1SUV - chains C and E of the 6 polymer chains in the assembly; structure by electron microscopy, 7.50 A resolution (low resolution: residue-level contacts below are approximate; hydrogen-bond / salt-bridge calls are withheld).

== Chain C ==
Name: Serotransferrin, N-lobe
From: Homo sapiens
Notes: fragment: repeat 1
Reference sequence: P02787 (TRFE_HUMAN); residues 3-331 here correspond to UniProt positions 22-350 (UniProt number = residue number + 19)
Sequence (329 residues; row label = number of the first residue in the row):
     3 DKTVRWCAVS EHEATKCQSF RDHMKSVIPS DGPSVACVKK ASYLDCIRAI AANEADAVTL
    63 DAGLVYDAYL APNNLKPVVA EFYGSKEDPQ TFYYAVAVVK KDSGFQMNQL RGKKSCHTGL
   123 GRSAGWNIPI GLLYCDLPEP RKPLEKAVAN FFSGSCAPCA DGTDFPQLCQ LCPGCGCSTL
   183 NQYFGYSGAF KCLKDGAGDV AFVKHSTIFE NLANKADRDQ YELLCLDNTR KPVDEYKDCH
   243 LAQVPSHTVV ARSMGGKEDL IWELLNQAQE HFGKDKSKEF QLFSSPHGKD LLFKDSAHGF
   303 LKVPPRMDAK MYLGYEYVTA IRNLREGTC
Disulfides: Cys9-Cys48, Cys19-Cys39, Cys118-Cys194, Cys137-Cys331, Cys158-Cys174, Cys161-Cys179, Cys171-Cys177, Cys227-Cys241
Bound ions: Fe ion: Asp63, Tyr95, Tyr188, His249 (together with carbonate ion)
Small-molecule neighbours: carbonate ion (CO3): Asp63, Tyr95, Thr120, Arg124, Ser125, Ala126, Gly127, Tyr188, His249
UniProt features mapped onto this chain:
  - binding site (Fe(3+)): Asp63, Tyr95, Tyr188, His249
  - binding site (hydrogencarbonate): Thr120, Arg124, Ala126, Gly127
  - modified residue: Arg23 (Dimethylated arginine)
  - glycosylation: Ser32 (O-linked (GalNAc...) serine)
What the authors report for this chain:
  - conformationally variable residues (domain motion): Pro306 to Met309

== Chain E ==
Name: Serotransferrin, C-lobe
From: Homo sapiens
Notes: fragment: repeat 2
Sequence (345 residues; numbered 332 to 676; the number before each row is that of its first residue):
   332 PDPLQDECKA VKWCALGHHE RLKCDEWSVT SGGLIECESA ETPEDCIAKI MNGEADAMSL
   392 DGGYVYIAGQ CGLVPVLAEN YESTDCKKAP EEGYLSVAVV KKSNPDINWN NLEGKKSCHT
   452 AVDRTAGWNI PMGLLYNRIN HCRFDEFFRQ GCAPGSQKNS SLCELCVGPS VCAPNNREGY
   512 YGYTGAFRCL VEKGDVAFVK SQTVLQNTGG RNSEPWAKDL KEEDFELLCL DGTRKPVSEA
   572 HNCHLAKAPN HAVVSRKDKA ACVKQKLLDL QVEFGNTVAD CSSKFCMFHS KTKDLLFRDD
   632 TKCLVDLRGK NTYEKYLGAD YIKAVSNLRK CSTSRLLEAC TFHKH
Disulfides: Cys339-Cys593, Cys345-Cys377, Cys355-Cys368, Cys402-Cys671, Cys417-Cys634, Cys449-Cys520, Cys473-Cys662, Cys483-Cys497, Cys494-Cys503, Cys560-Cys574, Cys612-Cys617
Bound ions: Fe ion: Asp392, Tyr425, Tyr514, His582 (together with carbonate ion)
Small-molecule neighbours: carbonate ion (CO3): Asp392, Tyr425, Thr451, Arg455, Thr456, Ala457, Gly458, Tyr514, His582

== How chain C and chain E interact ==
Pairs across the interface (21):
  Thr93(C) - Lys675(E)
  Phe94(C) - Lys675(E)
  Gln245(C) - Lys675(E)
  Gln245(C) - His676(E)
  Pro247(C) - Phe673(E)
  Pro247(C) - His674(E)
  Pro306(C) - Glu669(E)
  Arg308(C) - Arg666(E)
  Met309(C) - Glu669(E)
  Met313(C) - Arg666(E)
  Met313(C) - Leu667(E)
  Met313(C) - Ala670(E)
  Tyr314(C) - Phe673(E)
  Leu315(C) - His674(E)
  Gly316(C) - His674(E)
  Tyr317(C) - Met382(E)
  Tyr317(C) - Asn383(E)
  Tyr317(C) - Gly384(E)
  Glu318(C) - His676(E)
  Arg324(C) - Asn383(E)
  Cys331(C) - Pro332(E)
Other interface residues (no listed pair), chain C (18 interface residues in all): Pro91, Gln92, Tyr319

== Overview ==
Chain C and chain E form an interface of 18 and 12 residues respectively. Bound to chain C: carbonate ion.
Ligands of chain E: carbonate ion. Asp63(C), Tyr95(C), Tyr188(C) and His249(C) coordinate a Fe ion ion.
UniProt lists 4 Fe3+-binding residues and 4 hydrogencarbonate-binding residues on chain C. The paper reports
conformational variability at Pro306(C).
Here chain C is Serotransferrin, N-lobe and chain E is Serotransferrin, C-lobe, both from Homo sapiens. Entry
1SUV (Structure of Human Transferrin Receptor-Transferrin Complex) was determined by electron microscopy.
